Entry 8E06 (electron microscopy, 4.30 A resolution (low resolution: residue-level contacts below are approximate; hydrogen-bond / salt-bridge calls are withheld)); this record covers chain A.

# Chain A
Molecule: Leucine-rich repeat serine/threonine-protein kinase 1
From: Homo sapiens
Notes: EC 2.7.11.1
Reference sequence: Q38SD2 (LRRK1_HUMAN); numbering as in UniProt (aligned over 1-2015)
Sequence (2016 residues; row label = number of the first residue in the row; numbering starts at 0):
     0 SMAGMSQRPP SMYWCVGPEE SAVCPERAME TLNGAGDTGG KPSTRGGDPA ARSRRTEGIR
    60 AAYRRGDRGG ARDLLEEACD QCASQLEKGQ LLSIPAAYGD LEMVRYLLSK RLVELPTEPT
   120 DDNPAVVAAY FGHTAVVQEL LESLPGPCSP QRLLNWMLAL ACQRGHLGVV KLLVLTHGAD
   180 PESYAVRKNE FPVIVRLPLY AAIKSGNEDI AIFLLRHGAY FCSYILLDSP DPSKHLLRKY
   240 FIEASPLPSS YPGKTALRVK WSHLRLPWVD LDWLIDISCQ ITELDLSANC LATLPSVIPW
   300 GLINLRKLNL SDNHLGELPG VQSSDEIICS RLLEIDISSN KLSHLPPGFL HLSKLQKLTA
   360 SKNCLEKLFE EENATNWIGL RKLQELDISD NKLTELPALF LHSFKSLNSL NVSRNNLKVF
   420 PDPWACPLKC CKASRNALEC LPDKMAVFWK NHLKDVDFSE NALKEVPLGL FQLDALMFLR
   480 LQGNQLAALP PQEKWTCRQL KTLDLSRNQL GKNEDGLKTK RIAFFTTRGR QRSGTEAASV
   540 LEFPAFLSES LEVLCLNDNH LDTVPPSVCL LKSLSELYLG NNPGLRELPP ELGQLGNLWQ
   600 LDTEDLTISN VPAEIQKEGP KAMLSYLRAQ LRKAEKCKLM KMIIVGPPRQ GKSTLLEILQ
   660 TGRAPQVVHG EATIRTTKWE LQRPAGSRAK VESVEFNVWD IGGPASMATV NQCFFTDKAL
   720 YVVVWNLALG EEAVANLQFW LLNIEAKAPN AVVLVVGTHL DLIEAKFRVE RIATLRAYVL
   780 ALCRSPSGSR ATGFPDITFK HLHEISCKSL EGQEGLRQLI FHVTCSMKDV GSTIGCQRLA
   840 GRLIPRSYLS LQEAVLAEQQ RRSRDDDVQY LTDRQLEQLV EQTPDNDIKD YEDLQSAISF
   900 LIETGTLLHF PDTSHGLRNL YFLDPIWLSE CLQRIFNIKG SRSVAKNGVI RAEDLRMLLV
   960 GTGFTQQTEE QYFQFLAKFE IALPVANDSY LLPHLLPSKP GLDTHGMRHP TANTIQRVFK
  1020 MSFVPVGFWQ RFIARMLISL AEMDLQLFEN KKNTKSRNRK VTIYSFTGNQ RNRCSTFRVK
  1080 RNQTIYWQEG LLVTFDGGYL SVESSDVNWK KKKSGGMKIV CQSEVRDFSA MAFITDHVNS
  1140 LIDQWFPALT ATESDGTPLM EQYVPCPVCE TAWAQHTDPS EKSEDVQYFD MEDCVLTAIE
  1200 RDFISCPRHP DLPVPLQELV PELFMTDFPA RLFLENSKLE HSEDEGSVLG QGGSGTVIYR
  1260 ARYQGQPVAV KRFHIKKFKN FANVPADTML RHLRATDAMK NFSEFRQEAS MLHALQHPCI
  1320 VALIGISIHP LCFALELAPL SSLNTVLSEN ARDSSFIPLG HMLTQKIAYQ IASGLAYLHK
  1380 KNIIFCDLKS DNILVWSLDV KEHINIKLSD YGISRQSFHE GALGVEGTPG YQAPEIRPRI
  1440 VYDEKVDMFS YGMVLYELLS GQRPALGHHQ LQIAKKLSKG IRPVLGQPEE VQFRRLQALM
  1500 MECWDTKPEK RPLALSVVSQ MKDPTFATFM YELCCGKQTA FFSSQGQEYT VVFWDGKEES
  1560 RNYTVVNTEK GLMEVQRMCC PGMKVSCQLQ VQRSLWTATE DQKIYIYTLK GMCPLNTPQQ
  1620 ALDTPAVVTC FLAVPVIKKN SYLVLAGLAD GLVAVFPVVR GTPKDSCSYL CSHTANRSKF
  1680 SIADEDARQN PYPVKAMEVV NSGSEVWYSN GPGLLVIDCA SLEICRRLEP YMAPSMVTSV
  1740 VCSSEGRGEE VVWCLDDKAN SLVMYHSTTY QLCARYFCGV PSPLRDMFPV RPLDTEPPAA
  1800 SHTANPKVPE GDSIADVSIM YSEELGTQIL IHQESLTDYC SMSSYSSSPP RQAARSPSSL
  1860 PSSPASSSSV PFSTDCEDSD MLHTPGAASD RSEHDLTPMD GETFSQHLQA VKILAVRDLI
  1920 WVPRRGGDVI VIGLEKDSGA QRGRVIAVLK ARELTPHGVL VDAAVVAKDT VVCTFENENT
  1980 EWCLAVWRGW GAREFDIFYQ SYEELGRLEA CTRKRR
Unresolved in the structure: 0-50, 245-253, 511-538, 829-834, 1048-1060, 1174-1181, 1278-1284, 1413-1438, 1792-1902, 2008-2015
Sequence notes: expression tag (0)
Residues lining bound ligands: GDP (guanosine-5'-diphosphate): P647, R648, Q649, G650, K651, S652, T653, H668, T757, H758, L759, D760, L761, I804, S805, C806, K807
Reported in the primary citation:
  - mutagenesis - K746G, S1064E/S1074E/T1075E, S1064E/F1065A/S1074E/T1075E, F1065A: increased catalytic activity
  - post-translational modification sites: S1064, S1074, T1075 (citing earlier work)
  - mutagenesis - D1409A: abolished catalytic activity

# In short
Bound to chain A: GDP. The paper reports that K746G, S1064E/S1074E/T1075E and S1064E/F1065A/S1074E/T1075E,
among others, increase catalytic activity; modification sites S1064, S1074 and T1075; 5 substitutions were
tested in all.
Chain A is Leucine-rich repeat serine/threonine-protein kinase 1 (Homo sapiens); the structure, Symmetry
expansion of dimeric LRRK1, was determined by electron microscopy together with 8E04 and 8E05 from the same
study.
